Entry 2HU7 (X-ray diffraction, 2.01 A resolution); this record covers chains A and B.

== Chain A (and B) ==
Name: Acylamino-acid-releasing enzyme
Organism: Aeropyrum pernix
Notes: EC 3.4.19.1; chain B of this document is another copy of the same molecule, construct and numbering; everything in this record applies to it too
Reference sequence: Q9YBQ2 (APEH_AERPE); residues 1-582 here = UniProt positions 1-582
Sequence (582 residues; each row starts with the number of its first residue):
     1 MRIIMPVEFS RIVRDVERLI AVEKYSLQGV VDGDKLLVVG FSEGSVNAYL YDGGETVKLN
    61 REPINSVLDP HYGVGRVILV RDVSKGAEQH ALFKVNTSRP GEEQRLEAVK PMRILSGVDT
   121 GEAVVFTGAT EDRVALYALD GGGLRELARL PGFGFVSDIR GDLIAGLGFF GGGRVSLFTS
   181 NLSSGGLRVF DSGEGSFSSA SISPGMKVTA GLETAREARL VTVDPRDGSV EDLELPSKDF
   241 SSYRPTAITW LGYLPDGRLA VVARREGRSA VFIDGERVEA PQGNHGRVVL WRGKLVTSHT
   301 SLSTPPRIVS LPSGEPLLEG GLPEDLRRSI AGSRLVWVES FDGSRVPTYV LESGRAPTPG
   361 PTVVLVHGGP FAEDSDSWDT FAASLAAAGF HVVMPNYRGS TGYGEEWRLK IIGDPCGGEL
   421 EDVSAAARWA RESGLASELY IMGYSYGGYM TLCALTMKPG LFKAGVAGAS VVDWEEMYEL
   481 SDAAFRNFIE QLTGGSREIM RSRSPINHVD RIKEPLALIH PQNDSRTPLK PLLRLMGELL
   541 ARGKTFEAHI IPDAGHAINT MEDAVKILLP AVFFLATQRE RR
Disordered / not traced: 1-8, 582
Ligand contacts: acetyl group / phenylalanine: Phe153, Gly368, Gly369, Ser445, Tyr446, Val471, Trp474, Met477, Phe485, Phe488, Ile489, Leu492, Arg526, Thr527
UniProt features mapped onto this chain:
  - active site (Charge relay system): Ser445, Asp524, His556

== How chain A and chain B interact ==
Contacting residue pairs (49):
  Ser10(A) - Ser10(B)
  Ser10(A) - Val13(B)
  Ser10(A) - Arg14(B)
  Val13(A) - Phe9(B)  hydrophobic
  Val13(A) - Ser10(B)
  Val13(A) - Val13(B)  hydrophobic
  Arg14(A) - Ser10(B)
  Glu17(A) - Phe9(B)
  Gln522(A) - Leu540(B)
  Gln522(A) - Lys544(B)  hydrogen bond (side chain-backbone)
  Gln522(A) - Thr545(B)
  Gln522(A) - Phe546(B)  hydrogen bond (side chain-backbone)
  Leu529(A) - Phe546(B)  hydrophobic
  Lys530(A) - Leu540(B)
  Leu533(A) - Met536(B)
  Leu533(A) - Gly537(B)
  Leu533(A) - Leu540(B)  hydrophobic
  Met536(A) - Leu533(B)
  Met536(A) - Ile550(B)  hydrophobic
  Gly537(A) - Leu533(B)
  Leu540(A) - Lys530(B)
  Leu540(A) - Leu533(B)  hydrophobic
  Lys544(A) - Gln522(B)  hydrogen bond (backbone-side chain)
  Thr545(A) - Gln522(B)
  Thr545(A) - Asp553(B)  hydrogen bond
  Phe546(A) - Gln522(B)  hydrogen bond (backbone-side chain)
  Phe546(A) - Ile550(B)  hydrophobic
  Phe546(A) - Pro552(B)
  Glu547(A) - Ile550(B)
  Glu547(A) - Pro552(B)
  Ala548(A) - Ala548(B)
  Ala548(A) - His549(B)
  Ala548(A) - Ile550(B)  hydrogen bond (backbone-backbone)
  His549(A) - Ala548(B)
  His549(A) - His549(B)  hydrogen bond
  Ile550(A) - Met536(B)  hydrophobic
  Ile550(A) - Phe546(B)  hydrophobic
  Ile550(A) - Glu547(B)
  Ile550(A) - Ala548(B)  hydrogen bond (backbone-backbone)
  Pro552(A) - Phe546(B)
  Pro552(A) - Glu547(B)
  Asp553(A) - Thr545(B)  hydrogen bond
  Glu562(A) - Thr577(B)
  Glu562(A) - Glu580(B)
  Lys566(A) - Thr577(B)
  Leu569(A) - Phe573(B)  hydrophobic
  Phe573(A) - Leu569(B)  hydrophobic
  Thr577(A) - Glu562(B)
  Glu580(A) - Glu562(B)
Interface residues without a listed pair, chain A (29 interface residues in all): Phe9, Lys85, Ile551
Interface residues without a listed pair, chain B (29 interface residues in all): Glu17, Lys85, Leu529, Ile551, Lys566

== In short ==
The chain A/chain B interface involves 29 residues from each chain, with 9 hydrogen bonds. Among the polar
pairs are Gln522(A)-Lys544(B), Gln522(A)-Phe546(B) and Thr545(A)-Asp553(B). Ligands of chain A: acetyl group /
phenylalanine. From UniProt: 3 active-site residues on chain A.
Chain A and chain B are both Acylamino-acid-releasing enzyme (Aeropyrum pernix); the structure, Binding of
inhibitors by Acylaminoacyl peptidase, was determined by X-ray diffraction together with 2HU5 and 2HU8 from
the same study.
